9BWH - chains A and B; structure by X-ray diffraction, 1.65 A resolution.

# Chain A (and B)
Molecule: Cellulose oxidative enzyme
Notes: chain B of this document is another copy of the same molecule, construct and numbering; everything in this record applies to it too
Amino-acid sequence (139 residues; each row starts with the number of its first residue; numbers below 1 keep their minus sign (Met-22 is residue -22)):
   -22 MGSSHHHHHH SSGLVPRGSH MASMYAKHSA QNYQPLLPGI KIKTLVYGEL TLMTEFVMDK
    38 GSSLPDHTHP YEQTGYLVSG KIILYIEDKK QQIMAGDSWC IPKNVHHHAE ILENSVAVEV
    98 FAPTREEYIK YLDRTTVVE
Disordered / not traced: -22 to -2, 116
Bound ions: Cu ion: His44, His46, Gln50, His84 (together with glycerol)
From the paper describing this entry:
  - Cu ion coordination: His44, His46, Gln50, His84
  - mutagenesis - F33A: decreased catalytic activity
  - catalytic residues: Phe33 (from molecular simulation)

# Chain A / chain B interface
Pairs across the interface (89; chain A residue first):
  Ala-1(A) - Pro79(B)  hydrophobic
  Ser0(A) - Ile63(B)
  Ser0(A) - Lys66(B)  hydrogen bond
  Ser0(A) - Cys77(B)
  Ser0(A) - Pro79(B)
  Ser0(A) - Val82(B)
  Met1(A) - Trp76(B)
  Met1(A) - Cys77(B)  hydrogen bond (backbone-backbone)
  Tyr2(A) - Leu61(B)  hydrogen bond (side chain-backbone)
  Tyr2(A) - Tyr62(B)
  Tyr2(A) - Ile63(B)  hydrogen bond (side chain-backbone)
  Tyr2(A) - Lys66(B)  hydrogen bond (side chain-backbone)
  Tyr2(A) - Lys67(B)
  Tyr2(A) - Gln68(B)
  Tyr2(A) - Ser75(B)
  Ala3(A) - Asp74(B)
  Ala3(A) - Ser75(B)  hydrogen bond (backbone-backbone)
  Lys4(A) - Gln69(B)  hydrogen bond (side chain-backbone)
  Lys4(A) - Asp74(B)  salt bridge
  His5(A) - Ala72(B)
  His5(A) - Gly73(B)
  His5(A) - Asp74(B)  hydrogen bond (backbone-side chain)
  Leu22(A) - Tyr53(B)  hydrophobic
  Leu22(A) - Ser75(B)
  Val23(A) - Thr51(B)
  Val23(A) - Ser75(B)
  Val23(A) - Trp76(B)
  Tyr24(A) - Cys77(B)
  Gly25(A) - Glu49(B)
  Gly25(A) - Cys77(B)
  Glu26(A) - Glu49(B)  hydrogen bond (backbone-side chain)
  Leu27(A) - Glu49(B)  hydrogen bond (backbone-side chain)
  Leu27(A) - Ala99(B)
  Thr28(A) - Glu49(B)  hydrogen bond
  Thr28(A) - Thr51(B)
  Thr28(A) - Cys77(B)
  Thr28(A) - Ala99(B)
  Met30(A) - Thr51(B)
  Met30(A) - Gly52(B)
  Met30(A) - Ser75(B)
  Glu32(A) - Tyr53(B)  hydrogen bond
  Glu49(A) - Gly25(B)
  Glu49(A) - Glu26(B)  hydrogen bond (side chain-backbone)
  Glu49(A) - Leu27(B)  hydrogen bond (side chain-backbone)
  Glu49(A) - Thr28(B)  hydrogen bond
  Thr51(A) - Val23(B)
  Thr51(A) - Thr28(B)
  Thr51(A) - Met30(B)
  Gly52(A) - Met30(B)
  Tyr53(A) - Leu22(B)  hydrophobic
  Tyr53(A) - Glu32(B)  hydrogen bond
  Tyr53(A) - Val55(B)  hydrophobic
  Tyr53(A) - Val95(B)  hydrophobic
  Val55(A) - Tyr53(B)  hydrophobic
  Leu61(A) - Tyr2(B)  hydrogen bond (backbone-side chain)
  Tyr62(A) - Tyr2(B)
  Ile63(A) - Ser0(B)
  Ile63(A) - Tyr2(B)  hydrogen bond (backbone-side chain)
  Lys66(A) - Tyr2(B)  hydrogen bond (backbone-side chain)
  Lys67(A) - Tyr2(B)
  Gln68(A) - Tyr2(B)
  Gln68(A) - Val115(B)
  Gln69(A) - Lys4(B)  hydrogen bond (backbone-side chain)
  Ile70(A) - Tyr2(B)  hydrophobic
  Ala72(A) - His5(B)
  Gly73(A) - His5(B)
  Asp74(A) - Ala3(B)
  Asp74(A) - Lys4(B)  salt bridge
  Asp74(A) - His5(B)  hydrogen bond (side chain-backbone)
  Ser75(A) - Tyr2(B)
  Ser75(A) - Ala3(B)  hydrogen bond (backbone-backbone)
  Ser75(A) - Leu22(B)
  Ser75(A) - Val23(B)
  Ser75(A) - Met30(B)
  Trp76(A) - Met1(B)
  Trp76(A) - Val23(B)
  Cys77(A) - Ser0(B)
  Cys77(A) - Met1(B)  hydrogen bond (backbone-backbone)
  Cys77(A) - Tyr24(B)
  Cys77(A) - Gly25(B)
  Pro79(A) - Ala-1(B)
  Pro79(A) - Ser0(B)
  Val95(A) - Tyr53(B)  hydrophobic
  Val97(A) - Thr51(B)
  Val97(A) - Val97(B)  hydrophobic
  Ala99(A) - Leu27(B)
  Ala99(A) - Thr28(B)
  Pro100(A) - Leu27(B)
  Val115(A) - Gln68(B)
Other interface residues (no listed pair), chain A (44 interface residues in all): Met71, Lys80, Val82
Other interface residues (no listed pair), chain B (45 interface residues in all): Ile70, Met71, Ile78, Lys80, Pro100

# Summary
44 residues of chain A and 45 residues of chain B are in contact, with 23 hydrogen bonds and 2 salt bridges.
Polar contacts include Lys4(A)-Asp74(B), Ser0(A)-Lys66(B) and Tyr2(A)-Leu61(B). His44(A), His46(A), Gln50(A)
and His84(A) coordinate a Cu ion ion. The paper reports the catalytic residue Phe33(A); F33A of chain A
reduces catalytic activity.
Both chains are Cellulose oxidative enzyme. Entry 9BWH (Crystal structure of cellulose oxidative enzyme with
glycerol) was determined by X-ray diffraction (same publication as 9BWI).
